PDB entry 7CRV | X-ray diffraction, 2.00 A resolution | chains D and B of the 4 polymer chains in the assembly

== Chain D (and B) ==
Name: NLR family protein 1
From: Rattus norvegicus
Notes: fragment: UPA domain; chain B of this document is another copy of the same molecule, construct and numbering; everything in this record applies to it too
UniProt: D9I2G3 (D9I2G3_RAT); residues 188-341 here correspond to UniProt positions 969-1122 (UniProt number = residue number + 781)
Amino-acid sequence (154 residues; each row starts with the number of its first residue):
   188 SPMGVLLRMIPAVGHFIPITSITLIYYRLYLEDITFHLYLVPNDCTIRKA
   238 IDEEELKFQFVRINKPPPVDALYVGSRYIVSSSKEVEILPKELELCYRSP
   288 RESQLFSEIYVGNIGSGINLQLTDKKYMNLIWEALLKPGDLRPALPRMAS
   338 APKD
Unresolved in the structure: 334-341 (chain B: 330-341)

== Chain D / chain B interface ==
Contacting residue pairs (23):
  R195(D) - L276(B)
  I197(D) - L276(B)
  P198(D) - I275(B)
  P198(D) - L276(B)  hydrophobic
  P198(D) - K278(B)
  A199(D) - K278(B)
  F203(D) - E279(B)
  G262(D) - R264(B)  hydrogen bond (backbone-side chain)
  R264(D) - G262(B)  hydrogen bond (side chain-backbone)
  R264(D) - R264(B)
  I275(D) - P198(B)
  L276(D) - R195(B)
  L276(D) - M196(B)  hydrophobic
  L276(D) - I197(B)
  L276(D) - P198(B)
  P277(D) - M196(B)
  P277(D) - G201(B)
  K278(D) - P198(B)
  E279(D) - F203(B)
  E281(D) - R264(B)  salt bridge
  E281(D) - E281(B)
  S286(D) - E289(B)
  E289(D) - E289(B)
Interface residues without a listed pair, chain D (19 interface residues in all): M196, G201, H202, L292
Interface residues without a listed pair, chain B (17 interface residues in all): H202, S263, P277

== Summary ==
Chain D and chain B form an interface of 19 and 17 residues respectively; the contacts include 2 hydrogen
bonds and 1 salt bridge. Polar contacts include E281(D)-R264(B) and G262(D)-R264(B).
Chain D and chain B are both NLR family protein 1 (Rattus norvegicus); the structure, Crystal structure of
rNLRP1-FIIND, was determined by X-ray diffraction together with 7CRW from the same study.
